PDB entry 2D27 | X-ray diffraction, 2.21 A resolution | chain A

# Chain A
Protein: type II secretion ATPase XpsE
Source organism: Xanthomonas campestris
Notes: fragment: N-terminal domain
Reference sequence: P31742 (GSPE_XANCP); residues 1-149 here = UniProt positions 1-149
Chain sequence (149 residues; numbered 1 to 149; the number before each row is that of its first residue):
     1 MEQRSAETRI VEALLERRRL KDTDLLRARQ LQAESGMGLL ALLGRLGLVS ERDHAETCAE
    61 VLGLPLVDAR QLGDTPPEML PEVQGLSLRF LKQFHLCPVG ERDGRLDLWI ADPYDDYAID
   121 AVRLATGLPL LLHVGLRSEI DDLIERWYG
Unresolved in the structure: 149
Construct notes: modified residue (1, 37, 79)
Modified / non-standard residues: Mse1 (selenomethionine; parent Met); Mse37 (selenomethionine; parent Met); Mse79 (selenomethionine; parent Met)

# Overview
Chain A is type II secretion ATPase XpsE (Xanthomonas campestris); the structure, Structure of the N-terminal
domain of XpsE (crystal form I4122), was determined by X-ray diffraction, deposited together with 2D28.
